7B2X - chain A; structure by X-ray diffraction, 3.10 A resolution.

Chain A:
Molecule: 5' exonuclease Apollo
From: Homo sapiens
Notes: EC 3.1.-.-
Reference sequence: Q9H816 (DCR1B_HUMAN); residues 2-335 here = UniProt positions 2-335
Chain sequence (339 residues; numbered -3 to 335; the number before each row is that of its first residue; numbers below 1 keep their minus sign (Ser-3 is residue -3)):
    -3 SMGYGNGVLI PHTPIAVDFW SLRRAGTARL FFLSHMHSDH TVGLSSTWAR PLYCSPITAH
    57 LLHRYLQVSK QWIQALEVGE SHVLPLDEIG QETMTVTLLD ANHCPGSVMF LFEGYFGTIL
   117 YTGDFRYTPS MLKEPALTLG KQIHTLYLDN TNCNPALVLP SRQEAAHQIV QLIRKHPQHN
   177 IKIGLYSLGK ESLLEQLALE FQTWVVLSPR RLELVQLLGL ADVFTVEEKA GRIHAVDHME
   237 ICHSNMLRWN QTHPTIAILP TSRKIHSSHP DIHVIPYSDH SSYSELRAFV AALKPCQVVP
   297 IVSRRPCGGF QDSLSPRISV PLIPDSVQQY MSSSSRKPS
Unresolved in the structure: -3 to 1, 298-313, 330-335
Differences from the reference sequence: expression tag (-3 to 1); engineered mutation Tyr61 (His in Q9H816)
Bound ions: Ni2+: His31, His33, His99, Asp120
What the authors report for this chain:
  - disease-associated variants - H61Y: unchanged catalytic activity on simple ssDNA substrates
  - disease-associated variants - H61Y: unchanged stability
  - disease-associated variants - H61Y: unchanged binding to ssDNA
  - mutagenesis - Y182A, K186A: decreased catalytic activity on ssDNA substrate
  - mutagenesis - S34A, D35A/H36A, D275A: abolished catalytic activity
  - catalytic residues: Asp145, His276 (proposed by the authors, not directly observed)
  - mutagenesis - R301A: unchanged catalytic activity
  - mutagenesis - R20A, S183A, R259A: decreased catalytic activity
  - specificity-determining residues: Thr147, Arg301 (proposed by the authors, not directly observed)
  - mutagenesis - T257A: decreased catalytic activity on 51 nt ssDNA substrate
  - mutagenesis - H276A: abolished catalytic activity on ssDNA substrate
  - mutagenesis - S34A, H276A: decreased binding to 3' overhang duplex DNA substrate

In short:
The Ni2+ site is built by His31, His33, His99 and Asp120. The paper reports catalytic residues Asp145 and
His276; S34A, D35A/H36A and D275A abolish catalytic activity; 12 substitutions were tested in all.
Chain A is 5' exonuclease Apollo (Homo sapiens); the structure, Crystal structure of human 5' exonuclease
Appollo H61Y variant, was determined by X-ray diffraction, deposited together with 7A1F and 7B9B.
